Entry 3S16 (X-ray diffraction, 3.24 A resolution); this record covers chains B and I of the 12 polymer chains in the assembly.

== Chain B ==
Molecule: DNA-directed RNA polymerase II subunit RPB2
Source organism: Saccharomyces cerevisiae
Notes: EC 2.7.7.6
UniProt: P08518 (RPB2_YEAST); numbering as in UniProt (aligned over 1-1224)
Chain sequence (1224 residues; row label = number of the first residue in the row):
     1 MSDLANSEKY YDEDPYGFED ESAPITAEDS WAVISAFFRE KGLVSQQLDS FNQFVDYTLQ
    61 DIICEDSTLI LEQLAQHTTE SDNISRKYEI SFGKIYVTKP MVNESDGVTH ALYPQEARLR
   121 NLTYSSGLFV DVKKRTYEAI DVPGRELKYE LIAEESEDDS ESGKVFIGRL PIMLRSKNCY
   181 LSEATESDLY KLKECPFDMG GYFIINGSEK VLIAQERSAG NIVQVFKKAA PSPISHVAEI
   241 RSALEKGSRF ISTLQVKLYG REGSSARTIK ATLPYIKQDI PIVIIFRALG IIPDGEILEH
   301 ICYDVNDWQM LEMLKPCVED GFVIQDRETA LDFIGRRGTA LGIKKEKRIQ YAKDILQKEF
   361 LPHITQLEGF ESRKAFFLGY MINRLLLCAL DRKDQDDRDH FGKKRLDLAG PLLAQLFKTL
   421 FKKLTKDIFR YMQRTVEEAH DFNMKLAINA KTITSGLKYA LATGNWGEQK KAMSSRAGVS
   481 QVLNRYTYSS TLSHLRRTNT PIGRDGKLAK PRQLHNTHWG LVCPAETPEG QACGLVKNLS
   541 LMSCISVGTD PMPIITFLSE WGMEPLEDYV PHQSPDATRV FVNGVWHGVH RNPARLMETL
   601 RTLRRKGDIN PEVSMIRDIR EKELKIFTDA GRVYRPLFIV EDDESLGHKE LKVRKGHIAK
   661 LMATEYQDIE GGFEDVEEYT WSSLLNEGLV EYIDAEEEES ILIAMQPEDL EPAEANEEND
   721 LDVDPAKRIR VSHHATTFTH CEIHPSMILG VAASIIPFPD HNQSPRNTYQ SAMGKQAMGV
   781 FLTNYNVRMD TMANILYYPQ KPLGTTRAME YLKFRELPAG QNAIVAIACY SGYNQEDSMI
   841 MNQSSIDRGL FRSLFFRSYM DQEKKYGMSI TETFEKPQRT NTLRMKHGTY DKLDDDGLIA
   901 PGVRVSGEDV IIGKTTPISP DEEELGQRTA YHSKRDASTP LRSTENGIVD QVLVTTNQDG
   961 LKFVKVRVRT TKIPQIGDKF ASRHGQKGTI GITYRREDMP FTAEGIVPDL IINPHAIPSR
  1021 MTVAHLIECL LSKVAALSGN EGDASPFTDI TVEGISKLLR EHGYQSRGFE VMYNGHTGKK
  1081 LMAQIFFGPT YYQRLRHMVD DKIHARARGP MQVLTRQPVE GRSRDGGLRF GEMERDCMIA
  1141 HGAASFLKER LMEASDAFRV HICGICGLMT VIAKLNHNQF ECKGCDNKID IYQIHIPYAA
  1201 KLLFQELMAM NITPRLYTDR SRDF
Unresolved in the structure: 1-19, 71-88, 142-163, 336-344, 438-445, 503-508, 669-677, 716-721, 920-932
Bound ions: Zn2+: Cys1163, Cys1166, Cys1182, Cys1185

== Chain I ==
Molecule: DNA-directed RNA polymerase II subunit RPB9
Source organism: Saccharomyces cerevisiae
UniProt: P27999 (RPB9_YEAST); residue numbers follow UniProt; this construct covers 1-122
Chain sequence (122 residues; numbered 1 to 122; the number before each row is that of its first residue):
     1 MTTFRFCRDC NNMLYPREDK ENNRLLFECR TCSYVEEAGS PLVYRHELIT NIGETAGVVQ
    61 DIGSDPTLPR SDRECPKCHS RENVFFQSQQ RRKDTSMVLF FVCLSCSHIF TSDQKNKRTQ
   121 FS
Unresolved in the structure: 1, 121-122
Bound ions: Zn2+ site 1: Cys7, Cys10, Cys29, Cys32; Zn2+ site 2: Cys75, Cys78, Cys103, Cys106
Curated features (UniProtKB/Swiss-Prot):
  - zinc finger: Cys7 to Cys32 (C4-type), Ser71 to Thr111 (TFIIS-type)
  - binding site (Zn(2+)): Cys7, Cys10, Cys29, Cys32, Cys75, Cys78, Cys103, Cys106
  - modified residue: Ser40 (Phosphoserine)

== How chain B and chain I interact ==
Contacting residue pairs (51):
  Arg287(B) - Asn12(I)
  Pro293(B) - Cys10(I)
  Pro293(B) - Asn11(I)
  Asp294(B) - Asn11(I)  hydrogen bond (backbone-backbone)
  Asp294(B) - Asn12(I)
  Asp294(B) - Met13(I)  hydrogen bond (side chain-backbone)
  Gly295(B) - Asn11(I)  hydrogen bond (backbone-backbone)
  Glu296(B) - Asn11(I)
  Leu298(B) - Phe6(I)  hydrophobic
  Trp308(B) - Thr2(I)
  Trp308(B) - Thr3(I)
  Trp308(B) - Arg45(I)
  Trp308(B) - Glu47(I)
  Gln309(B) - Thr50(I)
  Gln309(B) - Ile52(I)
  Leu311(B) - Phe4(I)  hydrophobic
  Glu312(B) - Thr2(I)  hydrogen bond
  Glu312(B) - Phe4(I)
  Glu312(B) - Tyr44(I)
  Glu312(B) - Arg45(I)
  Lys315(B) - Phe4(I)
  Lys315(B) - Met13(I)
  Val318(B) - Tyr15(I)
  Phe322(B) - Tyr15(I)
  Phe322(B) - Arg30(I)
  Gln325(B) - Asn12(I)  hydrogen bond
  Asp391(B) - Gln90(I)
  Asp391(B) - Arg91(I)  hydrogen bond (backbone-backbone)
  Arg392(B) - Gln89(I)
  Asp394(B) - Arg91(I)
  Ala594(B) - Asp61(I)
  Arg617(B) - Asp61(I)  salt bridge
  Ile619(B) - Val59(I)
  Ile619(B) - Asp61(I)
  Ile619(B) - Ser64(I)
  Ile619(B) - Asp65(I)
  Arg620(B) - Gly57(I)
  Arg620(B) - Ile62(I)
  Arg620(B) - Asp65(I)  salt bridge
  Arg620(B) - Leu68(I)
  Arg620(B) - Phe86(I)
  Arg620(B) - Gln89(I)  hydrogen bond
  Lys622(B) - Val59(I)
  Glu699(B) - Thr67(I)
  Ser700(B) - Pro66(I)
  Ser700(B) - Thr67(I)
  Ile701(B) - Thr67(I)
  Leu702(B) - Pro66(I)
  Thr737(B) - Pro66(I)
  Thr737(B) - Arg70(I)
  Thr739(B) - Pro66(I)
Interface residues without a listed pair, chain B (32 interface residues in all): Gly263, Asn306, Glu319, Lys393
Interface residues without a listed pair, chain I (33 interface residues in all): Val43, His46, Gly53, Arg92

== In short ==
32 residues of chain B face 33 of chain I across their interface; the contacts include 7 hydrogen bonds and 2
salt bridges. Polar contacts include Arg617(B)-Asp61(I), Arg620(B)-Asp65(I) and Asp294(B)-Met13(I).
Cys1163(B), Cys1166(B), Cys1182(B) and Cys1185(B) coordinate Zn2+. From UniProt: 8 Zn2+-binding residues on
chain I.
Chain B is DNA-directed RNA polymerase II subunit RPB2 and chain I is DNA-directed RNA polymerase II subunit
RPB9, both from Saccharomyces cerevisiae; the structure, RNA Polymerase II Initiation Complex with an 8-nt
RNA, was determined by X-ray diffraction (same publication as 3RZD, 3RZO, 3S14, 3S15, 3S17, 3S1M and 5 further
entries).
